PDB entry 3P4N | X-ray diffraction, 2.50 A resolution | chains A and B of the 3 polymer chains in the assembly

[Chain A]
Name: H-2 class I histocompatibility antigen, K-B alpha chain
Source organism: Mus musculus
Notes: fragment: Extracellular domain
UniProtKB: P01901 (HA1B_MOUSE); residues 1-277 here correspond to UniProt positions 22-298 (UniProt number = residue number + 21)
Sequence (278 residues; row label = number of the first residue in the row; numbering starts at 0):
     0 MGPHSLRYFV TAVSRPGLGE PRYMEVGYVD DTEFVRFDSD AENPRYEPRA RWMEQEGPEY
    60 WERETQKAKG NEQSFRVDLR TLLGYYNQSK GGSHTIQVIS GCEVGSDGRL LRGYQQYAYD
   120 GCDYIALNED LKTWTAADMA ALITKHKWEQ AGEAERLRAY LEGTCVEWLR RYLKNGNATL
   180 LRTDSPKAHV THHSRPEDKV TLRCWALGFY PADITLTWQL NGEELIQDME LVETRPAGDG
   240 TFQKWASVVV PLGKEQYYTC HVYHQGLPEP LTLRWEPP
Disulfides: C101-C164, C203-C259
Differences from the reference sequence: expression tag (0)
UniProt features mapped onto this chain:
  - region: E275 to P277 (Connecting peptide)
  - glycosylation (N-linked (GlcNAc...) asparagine): N86, N176

[Chain B]
Name: Beta-2-microglobulin
Source organism: Mus musculus
UniProtKB: P01887 (B2MG_MOUSE); residues 1-99 here correspond to UniProt positions 21-119 (UniProt number = residue number + 20)
Sequence (99 residues; numbered 1 to 99; the number before each row is that of its first residue):
     1 IQKTPQIQVY SRHPPENGKP NILNCYVTQF HPPHIEIQML KNGKKIPKVE MSDMSFSKDW
    61 SFYILAHTEF TPTETDTYAC RVKHDSMAEP KTVYWDRDM
Disulfides: C25-C80
Residues lining bound ligands: acetyl group (ACE): Y26, S57, Y63

[How chain A and chain B interact]
Pairs across the interface (53):
  F8(A) - F56(B)
  V9(A) - F56(B)
  T10(A) - F56(B)
  T10(A) - F62(B)
  V12(A) - P33(B)  hydrophobic
  Y27(A) - S55(B)
  R35(A) - D53(B)
  R35(A) - M54(B)  hydrogen bond (side chain-backbone)
  R35(A) - S55(B)
  R48(A) - D53(B)  salt bridge
  T94(A) - P33(B)
  Q96(A) - H31(B)  hydrogen bond
  Q96(A) - F56(B)
  Q96(A) - W60(B)  hydrogen bond (side chain-backbone)
  Q96(A) - F62(B)
  V97(A) - F56(B)
  I98(A) - F56(B)  hydrophobic
  I98(A) - K58(B)
  I98(A) - W60(B)  hydrophobic
  Y113(A) - K58(B)  hydrogen bond
  Q115(A) - K58(B)
  Q115(A) - W60(B)
  Y116(A) - W60(B)
  A117(A) - W60(B)
  D119(A) - I1(B)
  D119(A) - H31(B)
  G120(A) - K3(B)
  G120(A) - H31(B)  hydrogen bond (backbone-side chain)
  D122(A) - W60(B)  hydrogen bond
  H192(A) - D98(B)  salt bridge
  R202(A) - D98(B)  hydrogen bond (side chain-backbone)
  R202(A) - M99(B)
  W204(A) - D98(B)
  W204(A) - M99(B)
  L206(A) - P14(B)  hydrophobic
  V231(A) - Q8(B)
  E232(A) - Q8(B)
  T233(A) - Y26(B)
  R234(A) - Q8(B)
  R234(A) - Y10(B)
  R234(A) - Y26(B)
  R234(A) - M99(B)  hydrogen bond (side chain-backbone)
  P235(A) - Y10(B)  hydrogen bond (backbone-side chain)
  P235(A) - N24(B)
  P235(A) - Y26(B)
  A236(A) - R12(B)  hydrogen bond (backbone-side chain)
  A236(A) - N24(B)  hydrogen bond (backbone-side chain)
  G237(A) - R12(B)
  G237(A) - L65(B)
  Q242(A) - Y10(B)
  Q242(A) - S11(B)
  Q242(A) - R12(B)
  W244(A) - M99(B)  hydrogen bond (side chain-backbone)
Also at the interface, not in a pair above, chain A (34 interface residues in all): D37, C121, D238
Also at the interface, not in a pair above, chain B (23 interface residues in all): S57, Y63

[Overview]
34 residues of chain A and 23 residues of chain B are in contact, with 12 hydrogen bonds and 2 salt bridges.
Polar contacts include R48(A)-D53(B), H192(A)-D98(B) and R35(A)-M54(B). Bound to chain B: acetyl group.
Chain A is H-2 class I histocompatibility antigen, K-B alpha chain and chain B is Beta-2-microglobulin, both
from Mus musculus; the structure, Crystal Structure of H2-Kb in complex with the NP205-PV epitope YTVKFPNM, an
8-mer peptide from PV, was determined by X-ray diffraction.
